PDB entry 9E2K | electron microscopy, 3.00 A resolution | chains B and E of the 6 polymer chains in the assembly

Chain B (and E):
Protein: Variediene synthase
From: Aspergillus stellatus
Notes: EC 4.2.3.218, 4.2.3.219, 2.5.1.29, 2.5.1.81; chain E of this document is another copy of the same molecule, construct and numbering; everything in this record applies to it too
Reference sequence: A0A0P0ZD79 (EVVS_EMEVA); residues 21-725 here correspond to UniProt positions 1-705 (UniProt number = residue number - 20)
Chain sequence (725 residues; row label = number of the first residue in the row):
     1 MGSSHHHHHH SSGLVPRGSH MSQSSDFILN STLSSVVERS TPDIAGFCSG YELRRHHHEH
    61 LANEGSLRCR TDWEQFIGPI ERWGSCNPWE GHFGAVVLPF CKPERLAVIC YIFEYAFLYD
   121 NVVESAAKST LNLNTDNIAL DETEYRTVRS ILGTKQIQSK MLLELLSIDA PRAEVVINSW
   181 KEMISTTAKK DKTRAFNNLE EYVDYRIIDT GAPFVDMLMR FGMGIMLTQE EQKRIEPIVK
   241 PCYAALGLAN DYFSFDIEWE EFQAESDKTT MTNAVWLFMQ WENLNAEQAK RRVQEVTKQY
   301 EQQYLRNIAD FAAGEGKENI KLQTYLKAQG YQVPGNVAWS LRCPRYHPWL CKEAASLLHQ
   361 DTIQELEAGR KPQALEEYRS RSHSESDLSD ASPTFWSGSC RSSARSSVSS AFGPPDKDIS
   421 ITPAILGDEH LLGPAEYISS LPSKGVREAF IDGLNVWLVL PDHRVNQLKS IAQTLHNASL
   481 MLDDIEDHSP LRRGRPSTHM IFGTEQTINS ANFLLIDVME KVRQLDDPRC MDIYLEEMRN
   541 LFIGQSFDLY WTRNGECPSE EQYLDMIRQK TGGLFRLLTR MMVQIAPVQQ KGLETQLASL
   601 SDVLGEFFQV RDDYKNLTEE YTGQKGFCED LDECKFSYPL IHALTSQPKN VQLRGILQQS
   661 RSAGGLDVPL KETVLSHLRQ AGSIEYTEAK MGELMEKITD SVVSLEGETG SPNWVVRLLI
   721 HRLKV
Unresolved in the structure: 1-25, 123-144, 361-424, 452-459, 620-630, 699-725 (chain E: 1-425, 620-630, 710-725)
Differences from the reference sequence: initiating methionine (1); expression tag (2-20)
UniProt features mapped onto this chain:
  - motif: Asp-120 to Glu-124 (DDXXD 1), Asn-250 to Glu-258 (NSE/DTE), Asp-483 to Asp-487 (DDXXD 2)
  - binding site (Mg(2+)): Asp-120, Asp-483, Asp-487
  - binding site (substrate): Asp-120, Arg-206 to Asp-209, Asn-250, Ser-254 to Glu-258, Arg-345, Tyr-346
  - binding site (isopentenyl diphosphate): Lys-444, Arg-447, His-476, Arg-493
  - binding site (dimethylallyl diphosphate): Arg-492, Lys-570, Thr-571, Gln-609, Asn-616, Lys-625, Lys-635
Residues lining bound ligands: pyrophosphate (POP): Phe-117, Asp-120, Thr-210, Asn-250, Asp-251, Ser-254, Glu-258, Arg-345, Tyr-346

Chain B / chain E interface:
Pairs across the interface (10):
  Tyr-550(B) with Arg-654(E)
  Arg-553(B) with Gly-655(E); Gln-658(E); Gln-659(E)
  Asn-554(B) with Arg-654(E); Gln-658(E)
  Arg-654(B) with Asn-554(E)
  Gly-655(B) with Arg-553(E), hydrogen bond (backbone-side chain)
  Gln-658(B) with Arg-553(E)
  Gln-659(B) with Arg-553(E)
Also at the interface, not in a pair above, chain E (7 interface residues in all): Tyr-550

Overview:
The chain B/chain E interface involves 7 residues from each chain, with 1 hydrogen bond. The hydrogen-bonded
pair is Gly-655(B)/Arg-553(E). Ligands of chain B: pyrophosphate.
Both chains are Variediene synthase (Aspergillus stellatus). Entry 9E2K (Variediene synthase with one cyclase
(conformation 1)) was determined by electron microscopy (same publication as 9E2H, 9E2I, 9E2J, 9E2L and 9E2M).
